PDB entry 5DU3 | X-ray diffraction, 2.10 A resolution | chain A

Chain A:
Name: Plasma protease C1 inhibitor
Organism: Homo sapiens
UniProtKB: P05155 (IC1_HUMAN); residues 97-478 here correspond to UniProt positions 119-500 (UniProt number = residue number + 22)
Chain sequence (382 residues; each row starts with the number of its first residue):
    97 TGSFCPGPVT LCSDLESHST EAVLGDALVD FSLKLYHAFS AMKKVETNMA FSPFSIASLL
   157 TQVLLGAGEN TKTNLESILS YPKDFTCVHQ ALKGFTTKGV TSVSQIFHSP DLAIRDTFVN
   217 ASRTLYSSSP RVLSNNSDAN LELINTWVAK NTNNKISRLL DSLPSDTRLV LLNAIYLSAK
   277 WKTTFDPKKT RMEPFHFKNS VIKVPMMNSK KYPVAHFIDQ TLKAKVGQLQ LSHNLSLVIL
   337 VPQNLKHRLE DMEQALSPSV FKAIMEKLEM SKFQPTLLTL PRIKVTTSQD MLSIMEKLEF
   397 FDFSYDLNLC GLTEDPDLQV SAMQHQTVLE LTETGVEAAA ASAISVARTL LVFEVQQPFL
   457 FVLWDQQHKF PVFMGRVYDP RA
Disordered / not traced: 97-99, 478
UniProt features mapped onto this chain:
  - site: Ala-443, Arg-444 (Reactive bond for chymotrypsin), Arg-444, Thr-445 (Cleavage)
  - glycosylation (N-linked (GlcNAc...) asparagine): Asn-216 (complex), Asn-231 (complex), Asn-250, Asn-330 (complex)
Disulfides: Cys-101/Cys-406, Cys-108/Cys-183

In short:
Chain A is Plasma protease C1 inhibitor (Homo sapiens); the structure, Active form of human C1-inhibitor, was
determined by X-ray diffraction, deposited together with 5DUQ.
